5FVG - chains A and B of the 4 polymer chains in the assembly; structure by X-ray diffraction, 1.90 A resolution.

Chain A (and B):
Molecule: Green to red photoconvertible GFP-like protein EosFP
Source organism: Lobophyllia hemprichii
Notes: chain B of this document is another copy of the same molecule, construct and numbering; everything in this record applies to it too
UniProt: Q5S6Z9 (Q5S6Z9_LOBHE); aligned to UniProt positions 1-223 over residues 1-223
Sequence (223 residues; each row starts with the number of its first residue; note: 2 numbers in that range are skipped by the numbering (no residue carries them; nothing is unmodelled there); numbers below 1 keep their minus sign (His-1 is residue -1)):
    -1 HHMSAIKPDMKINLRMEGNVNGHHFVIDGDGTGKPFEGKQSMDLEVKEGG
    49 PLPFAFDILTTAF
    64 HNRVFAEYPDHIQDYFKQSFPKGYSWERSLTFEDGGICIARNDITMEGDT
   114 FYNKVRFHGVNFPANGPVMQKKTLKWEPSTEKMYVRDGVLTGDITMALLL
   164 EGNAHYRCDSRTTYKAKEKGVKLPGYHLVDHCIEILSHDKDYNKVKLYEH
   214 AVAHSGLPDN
Not modelled in the structure: -1 to 0 (chain B: fully traced)
Construct notes: expression tag (-1 to 0); chromophore (64, 64, 64); engineered mutation Ser173 (Phe in Q5S6Z9), Leu191 (Phe in Q5S6Z9)
Modified residues: His64 (chromophore; 5SQ)
Covalently attached groups: covalent link Phe61-His64

Interface between chain A and chain B:
Residue-residue contacts (44; chain A residue first):
  Asn17(A) with Arg104(B), hydrogen bond (backbone-side chain)
  Asn19(A) with Glu90(B)
  Gly20(A) with Glu90(B)
  Glu90(A) with Asn19(B); Gly20(B), hydrogen bond (side chain-backbone); Val123(B); Asn124(B), hydrogen bond (side chain-backbone)
  Arg91(A) with Val123(B)
  Ser92(A) with Ile100(B); Asn124(B)
  Thr94(A) with Ile100(B)
  Ile100(A) with Ser92(B); Ile102(B), hydrophobic
  Ile102(A) with Ile102(B), hydrophobic; His121(B); Val123(B), hydrophobic
  Arg104(A) with Asn17(B), hydrogen bond (side chain-backbone); Val18(B); Asn19(B); Gly20(B); His121(B), hydrogen bond; Gly122(B), hydrogen bond (side chain-backbone); Val123(B)
  His121(A) with Ile102(B); Arg104(B), hydrogen bond; His121(B), hydrogen bond
  Gly122(A) with Arg104(B), hydrogen bond (backbone-side chain)
  Val123(A) with Glu90(B); Arg91(B); Ile102(B), hydrophobic; Arg104(B)
  Asn124(A) with Glu90(B), hydrogen bond (backbone-side chain); Ser92(B); Arg174(B), hydrogen bond (side chain-backbone); Thr176(B), hydrogen bond
  Pro126(A) with Asp150(B)
  Asn128(A) with Asp150(B), hydrogen bond
  Asp150(A) with Pro126(B); Ala127(B), hydrogen bond (side chain-backbone); Asn128(B), hydrogen bond
  Arg174(A) with Gly98(B); Asn124(B), hydrogen bond (backbone-side chain)
  Thr176(A) with Asn124(B), hydrogen bond
  Lys178(A) with Asn19(B)
Other interface residues (no listed pair), chain A (21 interface residues in all): Ala103
Other interface residues (no listed pair), chain B (26 interface residues in all): Thr94, Asp97, Ala103, Gly129, Lys178

Summary:
21 residues of chain A and 26 residues of chain B are in contact; the contacts include 17 hydrogen bonds.
Polar contacts include Asn17(A)-Arg104(B), Glu90(A)-Gly20(B) and Glu90(A)-Asn124(B).
Both chains are Green to red photoconvertible GFP-like protein EosFP (Lobophyllia hemprichii). Entry 5FVG
(Structure of IrisFP at 100 K) was determined by X-ray diffraction, deposited together with 5FVI and 5FVF.
